Entry 8X61 (electron microscopy, 3.05 A resolution); this record covers chains C and D of the 4 polymer chains in the assembly.

Chain C (and D):
Name: Cell division protein FtsX
From: Escherichia coli K-12
Notes: chain D of this document is another copy of the same molecule, construct and numbering; everything in this record applies to it too
UniProtKB: P0AC30 (FTSX_ECOLI); residues 282-633 here correspond to UniProt positions 1-352 (UniProt number = residue number - 281)
Amino-acid sequence (352 residues; row label = number of the first residue in the row):
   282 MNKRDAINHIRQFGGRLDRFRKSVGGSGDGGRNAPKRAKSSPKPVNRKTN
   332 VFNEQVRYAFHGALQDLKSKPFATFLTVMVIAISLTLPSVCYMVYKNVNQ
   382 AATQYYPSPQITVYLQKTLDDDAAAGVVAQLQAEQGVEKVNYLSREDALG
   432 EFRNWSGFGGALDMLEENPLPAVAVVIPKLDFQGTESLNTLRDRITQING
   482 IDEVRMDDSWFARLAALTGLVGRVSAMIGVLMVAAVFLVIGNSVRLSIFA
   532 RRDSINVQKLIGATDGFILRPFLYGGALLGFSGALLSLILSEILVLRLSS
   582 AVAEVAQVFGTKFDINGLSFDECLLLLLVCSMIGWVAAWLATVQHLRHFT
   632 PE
Unresolved in the structure: 282-333, 381-501, 580-596, 633 (chain D: 282-333, 380-500, 580-595)

How chain C and chain D interact:
Pairs across the interface (25):
  Ala354(C) - Arg526(D)
  Leu357(C) - Leu519(D)  hydrophobic
  Leu357(C) - Asn523(D)
  Thr358(C) - Asn523(D)
  Val361(C) - Val520(D)  hydrophobic
  Ile364(C) - Ala516(D)  hydrophobic
  Ile364(C) - Leu519(D)  hydrophobic
  Thr367(C) - Leu512(D)
  Leu368(C) - Met513(D)  hydrophobic
  Arg504(C) - Leu579(D)
  Met508(C) - Leu575(D)  hydrophobic
  Met508(C) - Leu579(D)  hydrophobic
  Leu512(C) - Ile364(D)
  Leu512(C) - Thr367(D)
  Leu512(C) - Leu368(D)  hydrophobic
  Met513(C) - Leu368(D)  hydrophobic
  Leu519(C) - Leu357(D)  hydrophobic
  Leu519(C) - Val361(D)  hydrophobic
  Leu519(C) - Ile364(D)  hydrophobic
  Asn523(C) - Leu357(D)
  Asn523(C) - Thr358(D)
  Arg526(C) - Phe353(D)
  Leu527(C) - Leu527(D)  hydrophobic
  Ala531(C) - Phe530(D)  hydrophobic
  Leu579(C) - Val505(D)  hydrophobic
Also at the interface, not in a pair above, chain C (23 interface residues in all): Met360, Ile509, Ala516, Val520, Ser524, Phe530
Also at the interface, not in a pair above, chain D (23 interface residues in all): Met360, Ser524, Ala531, Arg578

In short:
The chain C/chain D interface involves 23 residues from each chain.
Chain C and chain D are both Cell division protein FtsX (Escherichia coli K-12); the structure, Cryo-EM
structure of ATP-bound FtsE(E163Q)X, was determined by electron microscopy, deposited together with 8Y3X.
